7ZYG - chains B and D of the 6 polymer chains in the assembly; structure by electron microscopy, 2.68 A resolution.

[Chain B]
Molecule: X-ray repair cross-complementing protein 5
Organism: Homo sapiens
Notes: EC 3.6.4.-
UniProtKB: P13010 (XRCC5_HUMAN); residue numbers follow UniProt; this construct covers 1-732
Amino-acid sequence (732 residues; row label = number of the first residue in the row):
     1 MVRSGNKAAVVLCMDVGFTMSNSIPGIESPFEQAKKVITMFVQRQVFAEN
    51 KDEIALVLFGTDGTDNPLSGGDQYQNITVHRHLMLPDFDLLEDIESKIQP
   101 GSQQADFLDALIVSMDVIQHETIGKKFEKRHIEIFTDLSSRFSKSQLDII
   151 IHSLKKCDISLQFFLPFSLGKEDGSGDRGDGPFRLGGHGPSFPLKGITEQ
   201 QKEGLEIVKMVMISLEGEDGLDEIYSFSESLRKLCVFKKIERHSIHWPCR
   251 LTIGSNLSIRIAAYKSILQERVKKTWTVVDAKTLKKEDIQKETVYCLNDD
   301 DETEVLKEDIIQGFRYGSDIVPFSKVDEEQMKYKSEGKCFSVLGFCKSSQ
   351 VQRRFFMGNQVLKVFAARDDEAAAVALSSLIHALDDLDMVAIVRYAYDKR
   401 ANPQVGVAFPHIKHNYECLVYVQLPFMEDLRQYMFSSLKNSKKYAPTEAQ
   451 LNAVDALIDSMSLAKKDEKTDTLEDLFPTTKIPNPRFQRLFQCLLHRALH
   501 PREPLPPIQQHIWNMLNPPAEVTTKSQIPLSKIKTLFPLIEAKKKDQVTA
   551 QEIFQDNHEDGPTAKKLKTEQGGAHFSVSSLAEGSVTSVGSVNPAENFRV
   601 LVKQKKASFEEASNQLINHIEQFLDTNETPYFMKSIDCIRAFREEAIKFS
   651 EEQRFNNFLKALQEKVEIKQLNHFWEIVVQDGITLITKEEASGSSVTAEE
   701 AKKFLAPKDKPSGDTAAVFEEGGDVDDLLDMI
Disordered / not traced: 1-7, 170-195, 298-302, 543-732
Swiss-Prot annotation at these positions:
  - region: Leu138 to Leu165 (Leucine-zipper)
  - motif: Glu720 to Leu728 (EEXXXDL motif)
  - modified residue: Lys144 (N6-acetyllysine), Ser255 (Phosphoserine), Ser258 (Phosphoserine), Lys265 (N6-acetyllysine), Ser318 (Phosphoserine), Lys332 (N6-acetyllysine), Thr535 (Phosphothreonine), Ser577 (Phosphoserine), Ser579 (Phosphoserine), Ser580 (Phosphoserine), Lys660 (N6-acetyllysine), Lys665 (N6-acetyllysine), Thr715 (Phosphothreonine)
  - cross-link (Glycyl lysine isopeptide (Lys-Gly)): Lys195 (interchain with G-Cter in SUMO2), Lys532 (interchain with G-Cter in SUMO2), Lys534 (interchain with G-Cter in SUMO2), Lys566 (interchain with G-Cter in SUMO2), Lys568 (interchain with G-Cter in SUMO2), Lys669 (interchain with G-Cter in SUMO2), Lys688 (interchain with G-Cter in SUMO2)
  - mutagenesis: Glu720 to Glu721 (Abolishes interaction with PRKDC and its recruitment to sites of DNA damage), Asp726 to Asp727 (Abolishes interaction with PRKDC and its recruitment to sites of DNA damage)

[Chain D]
Molecule: 15-nt DNA strand
Sequence (15 nucleotides; each row starts with the number of its first residue):
     2 ATCCCTCTAGATATC

[How chain B and chain D interact]
Residue-residue contacts (6; chain B residue first):
  Thr275(B) with DA10(D), phosphate contact
  Lys291(B) with DA10(D), phosphate contact; DG11(D), salt bridge to the phosphate
  Lys399(B) with DT15(D), salt bridge to the phosphate
  Arg431(B) with DC6(D), salt bridge to the phosphate
  Arg486(B) with DT9(D), salt bridge to the phosphate
Also at the interface, not in a pair above, chain B (9 interface residues in all): Gln269, Arg271, Trp276, Arg400
Also at the interface, not in a pair above, chain D (8 interface residues in all): DC8, DT13, DA14

[In short]
9 residues of chain B and 8 residues of chain D are in contact, with 4 salt bridges. Polar contacts include
Lys291(B)-DG11(D), Lys399(B)-DT15(D) and Arg431(B)-DC6(D). UniProt lists 4 mutagenesis sites on chain B.
Chain B is X-ray repair cross-complementing protein 5 (Homo sapiens) and chain D is a 15-nt DNA strand; the
structure, CryoEM structure of Ku heterodimer bound to DNA, PAXX and XLF, was determined by electron
microscopy together with 8ASC, 8BH3, 8BHV, 8BHY and 7ZWA from the same study.
